Entry 2ZA3 (X-ray diffraction, 2.65 A resolution); this record covers chains A and B.

Chain A (and B):
Name: Orotidine 5'-phosphate decarboxylase
From: Plasmodium falciparum
Notes: EC 4.1.1.23; chain B of this document is another copy of the same molecule, construct and numbering; everything in this record applies to it too
UniProtKB: Q8T6J6 (Q8T6J6_PLAFA); residues 1-323 here = UniProt positions 1-323
Amino-acid sequence (323 residues; numbered 1 to 323; the number before each row is that of its first residue):
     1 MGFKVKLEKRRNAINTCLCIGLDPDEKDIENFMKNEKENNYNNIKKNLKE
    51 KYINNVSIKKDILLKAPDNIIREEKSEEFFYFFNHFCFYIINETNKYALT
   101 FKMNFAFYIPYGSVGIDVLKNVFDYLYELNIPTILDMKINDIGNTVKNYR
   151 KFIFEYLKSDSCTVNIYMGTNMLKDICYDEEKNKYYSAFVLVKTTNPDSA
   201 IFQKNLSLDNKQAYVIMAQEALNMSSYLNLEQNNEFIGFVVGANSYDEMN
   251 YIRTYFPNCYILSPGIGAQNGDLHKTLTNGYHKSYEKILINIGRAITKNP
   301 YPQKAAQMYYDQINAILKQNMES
Unresolved in the structure: 70-72, 319-323 (chain B: 73-74, 319-323)
Residues lining bound ligands:
  - uridine-5'-monophosphate (U5P), molecule 1: D23, K102, N104, F107, D136, K138, T194, T195, V240, P264, I266, A268, Q269, N291, I292, G293, R294
  - uridine-5'-monophosphate (U5P), molecule 2: D141, I142, T145, M168

Interface between chain A and chain B:
Residue-residue contacts (97):
  E26(A) with K151(B), salt bridge
  N104(A) with D141(B), hydrogen bond; T145(B)
  F105(A) with F105(B), hydrophobic; I109(B), hydrophobic
  A106(A) with T145(B); N148(B); Y149(B)
  F107(A) with T145(B); N148(B)
  I109(A) with F105(B), hydrophobic; F152(B)
  P110(A) with N148(B); F152(B), hydrophobic
  Y111(A) with Y156(B)
  G112(A) with I116(B); Y156(B)
  S113(A) with S113(B); I116(B); D117(B), hydrogen bond
  I116(A) with I109(B), hydrophobic; G112(B); S113(B)
  D117(A) with S113(B), hydrogen bond
  K138(A) with N140(B); D141(B), salt bridge
  N140(A) with K138(B), hydrogen bond (backbone-side chain); N165(B); L191(B)
  D141(A) with N104(B), hydrogen bond; K138(B), salt bridge; N196(B)
  I142(A) with T195(B); N196(B); Q269(B)
  N144(A) with R294(B), hydrogen bond
  T145(A) with N104(B); A106(B); F107(B)
  N148(A) with A106(B); F107(B); P110(B)
  Y149(A) with A106(B); K138(B), hydrogen bond
  K151(A) with E26(B), salt bridge; Y111(B)
  F152(A) with I109(B); P110(B), hydrophobic
  Y156(A) with Y111(B); G112(B)
  N165(A) with N140(B); N165(B), hydrogen bond
  I166(A) with F202(B), hydrophobic
  Y167(A) with Y167(B), hydrophobic; F202(B), hydrophobic; Q203(B); A213(B); M217(B)
  M168(A) with L191(B), hydrophobic; T194(B); N196(B), hydrogen bond (backbone-side chain); D198(B); S199(B); Q203(B)
  G169(A) with D198(B)
  T170(A) with D198(B), hydrogen bond (backbone-side chain); F202(B)
  N171(A) with D198(B), hydrogen bond (backbone-side chain)
  L191(A) with N140(B)
  T194(A) with M168(B), hydrogen bond (side chain-backbone)
  T195(A) with I142(B)
  N196(A) with M168(B), hydrogen bond (side chain-backbone)
  D198(A) with G169(B); T170(B), hydrogen bond (side chain-backbone); N171(B), hydrogen bond (side chain-backbone)
  S199(A) with M168(B)
  I201(A) with E220(B)
  F202(A) with I166(B); Y167(B); I216(B), hydrophobic; M217(B), hydrophobic
  Q203(A) with Y167(B); M168(B)
  N205(A) with S207(B); L208(B)
  L206(A) with S207(B)
  S207(A) with N205(B); L206(B); S207(B), hydrogen bond (backbone-backbone)
  L208(A) with N205(B)
  A213(A) with Y167(B); L206(B), hydrophobic
  I216(A) with L206(B), hydrophobic
  M217(A) with Y167(B), hydrophobic; F202(B), hydrophobic
  Q269(A) with I142(B)
  R294(A) with N144(B), hydrogen bond
Also at the interface, not in a pair above, chain A (51 interface residues in all): M137, Y214, E220
Also at the interface, not in a pair above, chain B (51 interface residues in all): M137, I201, Y214

Overview:
The chain A/chain B interface involves 51 residues from each chain; the contacts include 17 hydrogen bonds and
4 salt bridges. Polar pairs include E26(A)-K151(B), K138(A)-D141(B) and N104(A)-D141(B). Chain A binds
uridine-5'-monophosphate.
Both chains are Orotidine 5'-phosphate decarboxylase (Plasmodium falciparum). Entry 2ZA3 (Crystal Structure of
orotidine 5'-monophosphate decarboxylase complexed with uridine 5'-monophosphate from P.falciparum) was
determined by X-ray diffraction together with 2ZA1 and 2ZA2 from the same study.
